PDB entry 5CF4 | X-ray diffraction, 2.38 A resolution | chain A

== Chain A ==
Name: Tyrosine-protein kinase JAK2
From: Homo sapiens
Notes: EC 2.7.10.2; fragment: catalytic domain
UniProt: O60674 (JAK2_HUMAN); numbering as in UniProt (aligned over 839-1132)
Amino-acid sequence (321 residues; each row starts with the number of its first residue):
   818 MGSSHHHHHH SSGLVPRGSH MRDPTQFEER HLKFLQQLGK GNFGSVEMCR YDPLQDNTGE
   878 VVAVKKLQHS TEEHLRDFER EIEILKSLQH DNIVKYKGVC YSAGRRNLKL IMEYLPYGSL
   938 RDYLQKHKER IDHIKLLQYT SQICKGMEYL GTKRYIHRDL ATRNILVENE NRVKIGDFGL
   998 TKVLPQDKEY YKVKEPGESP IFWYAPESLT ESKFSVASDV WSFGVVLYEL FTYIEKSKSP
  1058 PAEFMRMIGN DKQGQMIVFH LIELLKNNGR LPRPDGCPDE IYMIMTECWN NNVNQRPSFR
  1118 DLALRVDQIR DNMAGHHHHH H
Unresolved in the structure: 818-842, 919-922, 1132-1138
Modified positions: Y1007 (O-phosphotyrosine; PTR); Y1008 (O-phosphotyrosine; PTR)
Differences from the reference sequence: initiating methionine (818); expression tag (819-838, 1133-1138)
Ligand contacts: 50Y (N,N-dicyclopropyl-6-ethyl-4-[(3-methoxypropyl)amino]-1-methyl-1,6-dihydroimidazo[4,5-d]pyrrolo[2,3-b]pyridine-7-carboxamide): Q853, L855, G856, K857, G858, G861, V863, M865, A880, V911, M929, E930, Y931, L932, P933, Y934, G935, S936, R980, N981, L983, G993, D994
UniProt features mapped onto this chain:
  - active site: D976 (Proton acceptor)
  - binding site (ATP): L855 to V863, K882
  - modified residue (Phosphotyrosine): Y868, Y966, Y972, Y1007, Y1008
  - mutagenesis: K882 (K882E: Loss of ability to up-regulate potassium voltage-gated channel activity of KCNA3)
From the paper describing this entry:
  - binding site for 50Y: Y931
  - specificity-determining residues: Q853 (proposed by the authors, not directly observed)

== Overview ==
Chain A binds compound 50Y. UniProt lists active-site residue D976, 10 ATP-binding residues and one
mutagenesis site. From the paper: a binding site for 50Y at Y931; the specificity determinant Q853.
Chain A is Tyrosine-protein kinase JAK2 (Homo sapiens); the structure, Crystal structure of janus kinase 2 in
complex with n,n-dicyclopropyl-10-ethyl-7-[(3-methoxypropyl)amino]
-3-methyl-3,5,8,10-tetraazatricyclo[7.3.0.0,6] dodeca-1(9),2(6),4,7,11-pentaene-11-carboxamide, was determined
by X-ray diffraction, deposited together with 5CF5 and 5CF6.
